8T4J - chains B and C of the 3 polymer chains in the assembly; structure by electron microscopy, 3.90 A resolution.

[Chain B]
Name: Antigen peptide transporter 2
Organism: Homo sapiens
UniProtKB: Q03519 (TAP2_HUMAN); residues 1-686 here = UniProt positions 1-686
Sequence (686 residues; numbered 1 to 686; the number before each row is that of its first residue):
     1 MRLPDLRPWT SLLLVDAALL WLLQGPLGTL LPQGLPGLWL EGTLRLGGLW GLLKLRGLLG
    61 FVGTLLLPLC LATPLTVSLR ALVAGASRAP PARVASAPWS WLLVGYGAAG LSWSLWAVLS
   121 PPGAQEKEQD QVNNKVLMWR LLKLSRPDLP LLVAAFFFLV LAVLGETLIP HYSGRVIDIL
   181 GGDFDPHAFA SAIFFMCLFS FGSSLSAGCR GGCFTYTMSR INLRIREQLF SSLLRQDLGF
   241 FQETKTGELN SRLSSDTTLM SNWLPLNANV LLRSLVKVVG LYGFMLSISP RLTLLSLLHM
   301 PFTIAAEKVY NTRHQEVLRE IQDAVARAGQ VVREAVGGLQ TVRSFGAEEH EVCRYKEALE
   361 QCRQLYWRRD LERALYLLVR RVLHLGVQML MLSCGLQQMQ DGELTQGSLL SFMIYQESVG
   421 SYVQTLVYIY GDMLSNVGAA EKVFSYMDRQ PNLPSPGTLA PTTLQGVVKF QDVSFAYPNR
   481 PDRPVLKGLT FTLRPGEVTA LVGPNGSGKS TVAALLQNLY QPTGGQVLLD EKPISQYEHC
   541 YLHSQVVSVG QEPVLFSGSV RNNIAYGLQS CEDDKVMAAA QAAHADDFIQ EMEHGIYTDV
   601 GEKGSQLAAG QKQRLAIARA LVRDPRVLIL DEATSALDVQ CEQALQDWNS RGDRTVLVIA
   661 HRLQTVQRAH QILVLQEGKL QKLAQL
Not modelled in the structure: 1-134, 682-686
Curated features (UniProtKB/Swiss-Prot):
  - region: Ile414 to Met433 (Part of the peptide-binding site)
  - binding site (ATP): Gly503 to Ser510
  - site: Asp16 (Inter-subunit salt bridge with TAPBP)
  - natural variant: Ala374 (A374T: In allele TAP2*01F, allele TAP2*01G, allele TAP2*01H, allele TAP2*02B and allele TAP2*02D), Val379 (V379I: In allele TAP2*01D, allele TAP2*01E, allele TAP2*01G, allele TAP2*02C and allele TAP2*02F), Val467 (V467I: In allele TAP2*01F and allele TAP2*02D), Ala565 (A565T: In allele TAP2*01:02, allele TAP2*01D, allele TAP2*02E and allele TAP2*02F), Met577 (M577V: In allele TAP2*BKY2), Arg651 (R651C: In allele TAP2*01:03 and allele TAP2*01G), Thr665 (T665A: In allele TAP2*02:01, allele TAP2*02B, allele TAP2*02C, allele TAP2*02D, allele TAP2*02E, allele TAP2*02F, allele TAP2*04A and allele TAP2*Bky2), Leu686 (L686LQEGQDLYSRLVQQRLMD: In allele TAP2*02:01, allele TAP2*02B, allele TAP2*02C, allele TAP2*02D, allele TAP2*02E, allele TAP2*02F, allele TAP2*03A and allele TAP2*BKY2)
  - mutagenesis: Asp16 (D16K: Complete loss of interaction with TAPBP, resulting in impaired PLC assembly and antigen presentation), Asp638 (D638A: Inactive in peptide transport when associated with 'A-734' of TAP1)
From the paper describing this entry:
  - binding site for HLA-B35 specific peptide (chain C): Arg210, Asn262

[Chain C]
Name: HLA-B35 specific peptide
Sequence (14 residues; numbered 1 to 14; the number before each row is that of its first residue):
     1 LPAVVGLSPG EQEY
Not modelled in the structure: 5-10

[How chain B and chain C interact]
Contacting residue pairs - 14 pairs, chain B then chain C:
  Arg210(B) - Tyr14(C)  hydrogen bond (side chain-backbone)
  Met218(B) - Tyr14(C)
  Asn262(B) - Tyr14(C)
  Pro265(B) - Tyr14(C)
  Leu266(B) - Tyr14(C)
  Asn269(B) - Tyr14(C)  hydrogen bond (side chain-backbone)
  Val270(B) - Glu11(C)
  Val270(B) - Glu13(C)
  Arg273(B) - Glu13(C)  hydrogen bond (side chain-backbone)
  Arg273(B) - Tyr14(C)  hydrogen bond (side chain-backbone)
  Arg373(B) - Leu1(C)
  Leu377(B) - Pro2(C)
  Arg381(B) - Pro2(C)
  Tyr428(B) - Glu11(C)
Also at the interface, not in a pair above, chain B (17 interface residues in all): Gly211, Phe214, Thr215, Thr425, Ile429

[In short]
The interface between chain B and chain C involves 17 residues on one side and 5 on the other; the contacts
include 4 hydrogen bonds. Among the polar pairs are Arg210(B)-Tyr14(C), Asn269(B)-Tyr14(C) and
Arg273(B)-Glu13(C). From the paper: a binding site for HLA-B35 specific peptide (chain C) at Arg210(B) and
Asn262(B).
Here chain B is Antigen peptide transporter 2 (Homo sapiens) and chain C is HLA-B35 specific peptide. Entry
8T4J (Transporter associated with antigen processing (TAP) bound to the 14-mer peptide LPAVVGLSPGEQEY) was
determined by electron microscopy, deposited together with 8T46, 8T4E, 8T4F, 8T4G, 8T4H and 8T4I.
